PDB entry 1IDF | X-ray diffraction, 2.50 A resolution | chain A

[Chain A]
Protein: Isocitrate dehydrogenase
Organism: Escherichia coli
Notes: EC 1.1.1.42
UniProt: P08200 (IDH_ECOLI); numbering as in UniProt (aligned over 1-416)
Chain sequence (416 residues; row label = number of the first residue in the row):
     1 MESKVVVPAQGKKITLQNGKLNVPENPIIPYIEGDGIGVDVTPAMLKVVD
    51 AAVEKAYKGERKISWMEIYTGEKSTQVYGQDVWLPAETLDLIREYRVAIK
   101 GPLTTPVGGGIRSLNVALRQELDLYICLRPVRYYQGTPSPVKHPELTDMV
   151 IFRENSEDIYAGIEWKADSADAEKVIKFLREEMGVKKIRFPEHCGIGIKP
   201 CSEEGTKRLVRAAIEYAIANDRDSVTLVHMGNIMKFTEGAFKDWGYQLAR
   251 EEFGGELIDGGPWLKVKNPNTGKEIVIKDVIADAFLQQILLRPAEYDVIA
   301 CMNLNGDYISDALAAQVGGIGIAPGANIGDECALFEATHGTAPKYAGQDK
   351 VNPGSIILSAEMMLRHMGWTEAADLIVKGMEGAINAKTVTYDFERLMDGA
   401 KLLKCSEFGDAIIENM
Unresolved in the structure: 1-2
Construct notes: engineered mutation Met230 (Lys in P08200)
From the paper describing this entry:
  - mutagenesis - K230M: decreased catalytic activity on oxalosuccinate

[Summary]
From the paper: K230M reduces catalytic activity on oxalosuccinate.
Chain A is Isocitrate dehydrogenase (Escherichia coli); the structure, Isocitrate dehydrogenase K230M mutant
apo enzyme, was determined by X-ray diffraction (same publication as 1IDC, 1IDD and 1IDE).
